PDB entry 6J18 | X-ray diffraction, 2.00 A resolution | chain A

Chain A:
Name: ESX-5 secretion system protein EccC5
From: Mycobacterium tuberculosis (strain ATCC 25618 / H37Rv)
UniProt: P9WNA5 (ECCC5_MYCTU); residue numbers follow UniProt; this construct covers 1116-1391
Amino-acid sequence (321 residues; row label = number of the first residue in the row):
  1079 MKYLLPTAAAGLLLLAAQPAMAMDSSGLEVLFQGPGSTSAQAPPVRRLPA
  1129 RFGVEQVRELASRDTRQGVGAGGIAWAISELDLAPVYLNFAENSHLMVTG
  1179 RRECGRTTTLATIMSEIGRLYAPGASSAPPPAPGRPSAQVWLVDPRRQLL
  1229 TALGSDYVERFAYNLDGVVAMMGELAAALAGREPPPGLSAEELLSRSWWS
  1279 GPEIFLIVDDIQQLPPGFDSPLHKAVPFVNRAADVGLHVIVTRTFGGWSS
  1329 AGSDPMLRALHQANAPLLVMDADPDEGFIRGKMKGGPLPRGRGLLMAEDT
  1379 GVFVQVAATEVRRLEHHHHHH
Not modelled in the structure: 1079-1124, 1397-1399
Differences from the reference sequence: initiating methionine (1079); expression tag (1080-1115, 1392-1399)
Metal / ion sites: Mg2+: Thr-1185 (together with ATP)
Ligand contacts: ATP (adenosine-5'-triphosphate): Ala-1128, Arg-1180, Glu-1181, Cys-1182, Gly-1183, Arg-1184, Thr-1185, Thr-1186, Asp-1288, Arg-1368, Gly-1369, Gln-1383, Val-1384, Ala-1385, Ala-1386, Leu-1392, His-1394
Curated features (UniProtKB/Swiss-Prot):
  - binding site (ATP): Gly-1178 to Thr-1185

Overview:
Ligands of chain A: ATP. UniProt lists 8 ATP-binding residues.
Chain A is ESX-5 secretion system protein EccC5 (Mycobacterium tuberculosis (strain ATCC 25618 / H37Rv)); the
structure, ATPase, was determined by X-ray diffraction (same publication as 6J17, 6J19 and 6JD4).
